PDB entry 8JIB | X-ray diffraction, 3.15 A resolution | chains C and F of the 12 polymer chains in the assembly

== Chain C (and F) ==
Protein: TK receptor
From: Aedes aegypti
Notes: chain F of this document is another copy of the same molecule, construct and numbering; everything in this record applies to it too
UniProt: Q16G28 (Q16G28_AEDAE); numbering as in UniProt (aligned over 1-681)
Chain sequence (681 residues; each row starts with the number of its first residue):
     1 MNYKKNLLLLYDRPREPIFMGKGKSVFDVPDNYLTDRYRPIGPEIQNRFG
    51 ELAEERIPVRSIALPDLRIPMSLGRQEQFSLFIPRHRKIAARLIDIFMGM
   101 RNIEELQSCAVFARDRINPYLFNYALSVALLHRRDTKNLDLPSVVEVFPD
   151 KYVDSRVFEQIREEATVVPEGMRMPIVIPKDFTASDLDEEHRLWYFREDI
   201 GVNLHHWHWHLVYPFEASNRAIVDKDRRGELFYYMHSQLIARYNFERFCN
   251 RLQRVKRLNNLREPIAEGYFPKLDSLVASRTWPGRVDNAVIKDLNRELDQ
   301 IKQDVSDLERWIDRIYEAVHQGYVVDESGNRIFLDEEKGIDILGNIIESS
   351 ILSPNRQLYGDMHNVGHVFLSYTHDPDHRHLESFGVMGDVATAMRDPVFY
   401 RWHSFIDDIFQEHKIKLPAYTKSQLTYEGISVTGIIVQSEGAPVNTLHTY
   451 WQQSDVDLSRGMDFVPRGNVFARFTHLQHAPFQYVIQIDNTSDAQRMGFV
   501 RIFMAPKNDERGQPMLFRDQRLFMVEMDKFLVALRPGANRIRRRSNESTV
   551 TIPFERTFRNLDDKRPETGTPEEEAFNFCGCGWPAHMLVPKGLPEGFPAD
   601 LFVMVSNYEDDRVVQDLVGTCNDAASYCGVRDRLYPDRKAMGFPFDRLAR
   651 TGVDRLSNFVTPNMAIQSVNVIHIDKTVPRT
Unresolved in the structure: 560-580, 616-626, 681 (chain F: 560-580, 624-626)

== Chain C / chain F interface ==
Pairs across the interface (13; chain C residue first):
  N219(C) with V614(F)
  R220(C) with R633(F)
  A221(C) with D616(F)
  D224(C) with R633(F), salt bridge
  S328(C) with K338(F)
  N330(C) with I332(F)
  R331(C) with S328(F), hydrogen bond; N330(F)
  E337(C) with R220(F), salt bridge
  E609(C) with R101(F), salt bridge
  R612(C) with R101(F)
  V614(C) with R101(F)
  Q615(C) with R134(F)
Other interface residues (no listed pair), chain F (12 interface residues in all): D135, Q615

== In short ==
The chain C/chain F interface involves 12 residues from each chain; the contacts include 1 hydrogen bond and 3
salt bridges. Polar contacts include D224(C)-R633(F), E337(C)-R220(F) and E609(C)-R101(F).
Both chains are TK receptor (Aedes aegypti). Entry 8JIB (Crystal Structure of Prophenoloxidase PPO6 from Aedes
aegypti) was determined by X-ray diffraction, deposited together with 8JI8.
